Entry 4J70 (X-ray diffraction, 2.80 A resolution); this record covers chains K and W of the 28 polymer chains in the assembly.

== Chain K ==
Protein: Proteasome component PRE2
Organism: Saccharomyces cerevisiae
Notes: EC 3.4.25.1
UniProtKB: P30656 (PSB5_YEAST); residues 1-212 here correspond to UniProt positions 76-287 (UniProt number = residue number + 75)
Amino-acid sequence (212 residues; numbered 1 to 212; the number before each row is that of its first residue):
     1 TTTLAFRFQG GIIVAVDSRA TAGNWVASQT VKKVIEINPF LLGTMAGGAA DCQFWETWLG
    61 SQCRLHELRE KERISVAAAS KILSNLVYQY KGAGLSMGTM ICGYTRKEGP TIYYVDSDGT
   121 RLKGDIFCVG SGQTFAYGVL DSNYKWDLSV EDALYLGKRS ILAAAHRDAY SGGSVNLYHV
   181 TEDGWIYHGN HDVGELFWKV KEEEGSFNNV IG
Covalent attachments: compound 1KR linked to Thr-1
Residues lining bound ligands: 1KR (benzyl [(2S)-1-({(2R)-1-[(1S,2S)-2-{[(2R,3S,4S)-3-formyl-2-hydroxy-4-methylhexanoyl]amino}cyclopropyl]-4-phenylbutan-2-yl}amino)-1-oxopropan-2-yl]carbamate): Arg-19, Ala-20, Thr-21, Lys-33, Met-45, Ala-46, Gly-47, Gly-48, Ala-49, Ser-96, Met-97, Gly-98, Tyr-114, Val-129, Gly-130, Ser-131, Tyr-170

== Chain W ==
Protein: Proteasome component PUP3
Organism: Saccharomyces cerevisiae
Notes: EC 3.4.25.1
UniProtKB: P25451 (PSB3_YEAST); residues 0-204 here correspond to UniProt positions 1-205 (UniProt number = residue number + 1)
Amino-acid sequence (205 residues; row label = number of the first residue in the row; numbering starts at 0):
     0 MSDPSSINGG IVVAMTGKDC VAIACDLRLG SQSLGVSNKF EKIFHYGHVF LGITGLATDV
    60 TTLNEMFRYK TNLYKLKEER AIEPETFTQL VSSSLYERRF GPYFVGPVVA GINSKSGKPF
   120 IAGFDLIGCI DEAKDFIVSG TASDQLFGMC ESLYEPNLEP EDLFETISQA LLNAADRDAL
   180 SGWGAVVYII KKDEVVKRYL KMRQD
Disordered / not traced: 0
UniProt features mapped onto this chain:
  - modified residue: Ser-30 (Phosphoserine)
  - cross-link: Lys-69 (Glycyl lysine isopeptide (Lys-Gly) (interchain with G-Cter in ubiquitin))

== Chain K / chain W interface ==
Pairs across the interface - 44 pairs, chain K then chain W:
  Arg-19(K) with Asp-204(W), salt bridge
  Asn-24(K) with Asp-177(W); Ala-178(W), hydrogen bond (backbone-backbone); Leu-179(W)
  Trp-25(K) with Gln-144(W); Arg-176(W)
  Val-26(K) with Arg-176(W), hydrogen bond (backbone-side chain); Asp-177(W); Ala-178(W)
  Ala-27(K) with Arg-176(W), hydrogen bond (backbone-side chain)
  Ser-28(K) with Arg-176(W)
  Gln-29(K) with Asp-175(W)
  Phe-135(K) with Leu-33(W), hydrophobic
  Ala-165(K) with Asp-204(W)
  His-166(K) with Trp-182(W), hydrogen bond (backbone-side chain); Gln-203(W), hydrogen bond (side chain-backbone)
  Arg-167(K) with Ser-32(W); Leu-33(W); Gly-34(W), hydrogen bond (side chain-backbone); Trp-182(W)
  Asp-168(K) with Ser-32(W); Asp-204(W)
  Ala-169(K) with Ser-32(W), hydrogen bond (backbone-backbone); Ala-178(W)
  Tyr-170(K) with Ser-32(W); Ala-178(W), hydrophobic
  Ser-171(K) with Asp-204(W)
  Gly-172(K) with Asp-204(W)
  Gly-173(K) with Arg-202(W), hydrogen bond (backbone-side chain); Asp-204(W), hydrogen bond (backbone-side chain)
  Asp-192(K) with Arg-202(W), salt bridge
  Val-193(K) with Arg-202(W); Asp-204(W)
  Gly-194(K) with Arg-202(W)
  Phe-197(K) with Gln-203(W)
  Trp-198(K) with Lys-200(W); Met-201(W); Gln-203(W)
  Asn-209(K) with Asn-37(W); Lys-38(W), hydrogen bond (backbone-side chain)
  Val-210(K) with Asn-37(W); Gln-203(W)
  Ile-211(K) with Lys-38(W)
  Gly-212(K) with Lys-200(W)
Also at the interface, not in a pair above, chain K (27 interface residues in all): Thr-21
Also at the interface, not in a pair above, chain W (21 interface residues in all): Ser-5, Arg-27, Gln-31, Val-35

== Overview ==
Chain K and chain W form an interface of 27 and 21 residues respectively, with 10 hydrogen bonds and 2 salt
bridges. Among the polar pairs are Arg-19(K)/Asp-204(W), Asp-192(K)/Arg-202(W) and Val-26(K)/Arg-176(W).
Compound 1KR is covalently linked to Thr-1(K).
Chain K is Proteasome component PRE2 and chain W is Proteasome component PUP3, both from Saccharomyces
cerevisiae; the structure, Yeast 20S proteasome in complex with the belactosin derivative 3e, was determined
by X-ray diffraction.
